Entry 7XYF (electron microscopy, 3.80 A resolution); this record covers chains J and E of the 11 polymer chains in the assembly.

== Chain J ==
Molecule: 146-nt DNA strand
Sequence (146 nucleotides; numbered 1 to 146; the number before each row is that of its first residue):
     1 ACAGGATGTA TATATCTGAC ACGTGCCTGG AGACTAGGGA GTAATCCCCT TGGCGGTTAA
    61 AACGCGGGGG ACAGCGCGTA CGTGCGTTTA AGCGGTGCTA GAGCTGTCTA CGACCAATTG
   121 AGCGGCCTCG GCACCGGGAT TCTCCA

== Chain E ==
Protein: Histone H3
Source organism: Drosophila melanogaster
UniProtKB: P02299 (H3_DROME); residues 38-135 here correspond to UniProt positions 39-136 (UniProt number = residue number + 1)
Amino-acid sequence (98 residues; each row starts with the number of its first residue):
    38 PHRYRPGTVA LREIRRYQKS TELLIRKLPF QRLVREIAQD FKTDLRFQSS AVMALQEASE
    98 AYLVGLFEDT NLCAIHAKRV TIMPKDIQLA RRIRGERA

== Interface between chain J and chain E ==
Contacting residue pairs (20):
  DT50(J) - Arg83(E)  phosphate contact
  DT50(J) - Phe84(E)  phosphate contact
  DT50(J) - Gln85(E)  phosphate contact
  DT50(J) - Ser86(E)  hydrogen bond to the phosphate
  DT51(J) - Arg72(E)  salt bridge to the phosphate
  DT51(J) - Arg83(E)  phosphate contact
  DT51(J) - Phe84(E)  hydrogen bond to the phosphate
  DA61(J) - Arg63(E)  salt bridge to the phosphate
  DG69(J) - Arg42(E)  salt bridge to the phosphate
  DG69(J) - Pro43(E)  sugar contact
  DG70(J) - Val117(E)  sugar contact
  DA71(J) - Arg116(E)  phosphate contact
  DA71(J) - Val117(E)  hydrogen bond to the phosphate
  DA71(J) - Thr118(E)  hydrogen bond to the phosphate
  DC72(J) - Arg116(E)  salt bridge to the phosphate
  DC72(J) - Met120(E)  phosphate contact
  DC144(J) - His39(E)  sugar contact
  DC144(J) - Tyr41(E)  phosphate contact
  DC144(J) - Arg42(E)  phosphate contact
  DC144(J) - Thr45(E)  phosphate contact
Other interface residues (no listed pair), chain J (10 interface residues in all): DG52, DA60
Other interface residues (no listed pair), chain E (16 interface residues in all): Lys115

== Summary ==
The interface between chain J and chain E involves 10 residues on one side and 16 on the other; the contacts
include 4 hydrogen bonds and 4 salt bridges. Polar pairs include DT50(J)-Ser86(E), DT51(J)-Phe84(E) and
DA71(J)-Val117(E).
Chain J is a 146-nt DNA strand and chain E is Histone H3 (Drosophila melanogaster); the structure, Cryo-EM
structure of Fft3-nucleosome complex with Fft3 bound to SHL+2 position of the nucleosome, was determined by
electron microscopy.
